PDB entry 6V25 | X-ray diffraction, 1.78 A resolution | chains C and D of the 4 polymer chains in the assembly

== Chain C (and D) ==
Name: L-asparaginase 2
Organism: Escherichia coli (strain K12)
Notes: EC 3.5.1.1; chain D of this document is another copy of the same molecule, construct and numbering; everything in this record applies to it too
Reference sequence: P00805 (ASPG2_ECOLI); residues 1-326 here correspond to UniProt positions 23-348 (UniProt number = residue number + 22)
Sequence (333 residues; each row starts with the number of its first residue; numbers below 1 keep their minus sign (Met-6 is residue -6)):
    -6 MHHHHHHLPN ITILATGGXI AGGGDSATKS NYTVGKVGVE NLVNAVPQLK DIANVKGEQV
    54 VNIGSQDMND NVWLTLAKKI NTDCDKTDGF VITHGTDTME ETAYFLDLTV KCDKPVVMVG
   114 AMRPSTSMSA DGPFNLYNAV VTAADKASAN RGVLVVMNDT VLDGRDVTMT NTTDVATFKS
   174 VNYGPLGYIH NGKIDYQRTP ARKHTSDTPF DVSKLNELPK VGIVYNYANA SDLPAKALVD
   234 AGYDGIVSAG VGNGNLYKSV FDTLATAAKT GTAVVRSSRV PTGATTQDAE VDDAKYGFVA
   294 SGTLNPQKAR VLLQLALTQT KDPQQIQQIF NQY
Unresolved in the structure: -6 to 0 (chain D: -6)
Sequence notes: expression tag (-6 to 0); modified residue (12); engineered mutation Met162 (Lys184 in P00805)
Modified residues: AEI (threonine-aspartic ester) at position 12
Curated features (UniProtKB/Swiss-Prot):
  - binding site (substrate): Ser58, Gln59, Thr89, Asp90
Disulfide bonds: Cys77-Cys105

== Chain C / chain D interface ==
Pairs across the interface (44):
  Asp156(C) - Arg191(D)  salt bridge
  Arg158(C) - Gln190(D)
  Asn175(C) - Pro178(D)
  Asn175(C) - Tyr181(D)  hydrogen bond (backbone-side chain)
  Tyr176(C) - Tyr176(D)
  Tyr176(C) - Gly177(D)
  Tyr176(C) - Pro178(D)
  Tyr176(C) - Tyr181(D)
  Tyr176(C) - Asp188(D)
  Tyr176(C) - Gln190(D)  hydrogen bond
  Tyr176(C) - Arg191(D)
  Gly177(C) - Tyr176(D)
  Gly177(C) - Arg191(D)  hydrogen bond (backbone-side chain)
  Pro178(C) - Asn175(D)
  Pro178(C) - Tyr176(D)
  Leu179(C) - Arg191(D)
  Tyr181(C) - Asn175(D)  hydrogen bond (side chain-backbone)
  Tyr181(C) - Tyr176(D)
  His183(C) - Thr279(D)  hydrogen bond
  His183(C) - Gln280(D)
  Asn184(C) - Asp281(D)  hydrogen bond
  Lys186(C) - Asp281(D)  salt bridge
  Asp188(C) - Tyr176(D)
  Asp188(C) - Arg195(D)  salt bridge
  Gln190(C) - Arg158(D)
  Gln190(C) - Tyr176(D)  hydrogen bond
  Gln190(C) - Ala194(D)  hydrogen bond (backbone-backbone)
  Gln190(C) - Arg195(D)
  Arg191(C) - Asp156(D)  salt bridge
  Arg191(C) - Tyr176(D)
  Arg191(C) - Gly177(D)  hydrogen bond (side chain-backbone)
  Arg191(C) - Thr192(D)
  Arg191(C) - Pro193(D)
  Thr192(C) - Gln190(D)
  Thr192(C) - Arg191(D)
  Pro193(C) - Arg191(D)
  Ala194(C) - Gln190(D)  hydrogen bond (backbone-backbone)
  Arg195(C) - Asp188(D)  salt bridge
  Arg195(C) - Gln190(D)
  Thr279(C) - His183(D)  hydrogen bond
  Gln280(C) - His183(D)
  Asp281(C) - His183(D)
  Asp281(C) - Asn184(D)  hydrogen bond
  Asp281(C) - Lys186(D)  salt bridge
Other interface residues (no listed pair), chain C (25 interface residues in all): Gly180, Tyr189, Asn246, Thr296
Other interface residues (no listed pair), chain D (25 interface residues in all): Leu179, Gly180, Tyr189, Asn246, Thr296

== In short ==
Chain C and chain D each contribute 25 residues to their interface; the contacts include 12 hydrogen bonds and
6 salt bridges. Among the polar pairs are Asp156(C)-Arg191(D), Lys186(C)-Asp281(D) and Asp188(C)-Arg195(D).
From UniProt: 4 substrate-binding residues on chain C.
Chain C and chain D are both L-asparaginase 2 (Escherichia coli (strain K12)); the structure, Complex of
mutant (K162M) of E. coli L-asparaginase II with L-Asp, was determined by X-ray diffraction, deposited
together with 6V24.
